Entry 2C6T (X-ray diffraction, 2.61 A resolution); this record covers chains A and B.

[Chain A]
Protein: Cell division protein kinase 2
Source organism: Homo sapiens
Notes: EC 2.7.1.37
Reference sequence: P24941 (CDK2_HUMAN); residues 1-298 here = UniProt positions 1-298
Sequence (298 residues; row label = number of the first residue in the row):
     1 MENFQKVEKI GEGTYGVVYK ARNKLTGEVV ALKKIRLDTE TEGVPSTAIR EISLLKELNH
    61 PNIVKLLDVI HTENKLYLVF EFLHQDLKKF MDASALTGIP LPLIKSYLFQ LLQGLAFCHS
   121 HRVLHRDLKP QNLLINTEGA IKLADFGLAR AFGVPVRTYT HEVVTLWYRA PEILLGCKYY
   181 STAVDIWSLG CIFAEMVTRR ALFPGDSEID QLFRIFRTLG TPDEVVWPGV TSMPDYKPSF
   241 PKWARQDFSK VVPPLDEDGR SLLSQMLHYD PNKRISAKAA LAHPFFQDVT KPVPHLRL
Unresolved in the structure: 297-298
Modified / non-standard residues: T160 (phosphothreonine; TPO)
Residues lining bound ligands: DT5 (4-{[5-(cyclohexyloxy)[1,2,4]triazolo[1,5-a]pyrimidin-7-yl]amino}benzenesulfonamide): I10, G11, E12, G13, V18, A31, V64, F80, E81, F82, L83, H84, Q85, D86, K89, Q131, N132, L134, A144, D145
Curated features (UniProtKB/Swiss-Prot):
  - active site: D127 (Proton acceptor)
  - binding site (ATP): I10 to V18, K33, E81 to L83, D86, K129 to N132, D145
  - binding site (Mg(2+)): N132, D145
  - site (CDK7 binding): K9, K88, K89, L166
  - modified residue: M1 (N-acetylmethionine), K6 (N6-acetyllysine), T14 (Phosphothreonine), Y15 (Phosphotyrosine), Y19 (Phosphotyrosine), T160 (Phosphothreonine)
  - natural variant: P45 (P45L: In a glioblastoma multiforme sample)
  - mutagenesis: K9 (K9F: Reduced phosphorylation by CAK), T14 (T14A: 2-fold increase in activity), Y15 (Y15F: 2-fold increase in activity), K88 to K89 (Reduced phosphorylation by CAK), T160 (T160A: Abolishes activity), L166 (L166R: Reduced phosphorylation by CAK and reduced kinase activity)

[Chain B]
Protein: Cyclin A2
Source organism: Homo sapiens
Reference sequence: P20248 (CCNA2_HUMAN); residue numbers follow UniProt; this construct covers 175-432
Sequence (258 residues; numbered 175 to 432; the number before each row is that of its first residue):
   175 VPDYHEDIHT YLREMEVKCK PKVGYMKKQP DITNSMRAIL VDWLVEVGEE YKLQNETLHL
   235 AVNYIDRFLS SMSVLRGKLQ LVGTAAMLLA SKFEEIYPPE VAEFVYITDD TYTKKQVLRM
   295 EHLVLKVLTF DLAAPTVNQF LTQYFLHQQP ANCKVESLAM FLGELSLIDA DPYLKYLPSV
   355 IAGAAFHLAL YTVTGQSWPE SLIRKTGYTL ESLKPCLMDL HQTYLKAPQH AQQSIREKYK
   415 NSKYHGVSLL NPPETLNL

[How chain A and chain B interact]
Contacting residue pairs (61):
  T39(A) - L292(B)
  E40(A) - K288(B)
  T41(A) - K288(B)  hydrogen bond (backbone-side chain)
  E42(A) - K266(B)  hydrogen bond (backbone-side chain)
  E42(A) - E274(B)
  E42(A) - V275(B)  hydrogen bond (side chain-backbone)
  G43(A) - K266(B)
  G43(A) - L292(B)
  G43(A) - E295(B)
  V44(A) - K266(B)  hydrogen bond (backbone-side chain)
  V44(A) - E295(B)  hydrogen bond (backbone-side chain)
  V44(A) - L299(B)  hydrophobic
  S46(A) - K266(B)
  I49(A) - L263(B)  hydrophobic
  I49(A) - F267(B)  hydrophobic
  I49(A) - L306(B)  hydrophobic
  R50(A) - K266(B)  hydrogen bond (side chain-backbone)
  R50(A) - F267(B)  hydrogen bond (side chain-backbone)
  R50(A) - E269(B)  hydrogen bond (side chain-backbone)
  I52(A) - F304(B)  hydrophobic
  S53(A) - F267(B)
  S53(A) - F304(B)
  S53(A) - L306(B)
  L54(A) - A307(B)  hydrophobic
  K56(A) - T303(B)  hydrogen bond (side chain-backbone)
  K56(A) - D305(B)  salt bridge
  E57(A) - Y185(B)  hydrogen bond
  E57(A) - M189(B)
  E57(A) - A307(B)
  H71(A) - H296(B)  hydrogen bond
  H71(A) - K300(B)  hydrogen bond (backbone-side chain)
  H71(A) - F304(B)
  T72(A) - H296(B)  hydrogen bond (backbone-side chain)
  E73(A) - R293(B)  salt bridge
  E73(A) - H296(B)
  H119(A) - Y178(B)
  H119(A) - I182(B)
  S120(A) - Y178(B)
  S120(A) - D181(B)
  S120(A) - I182(B)
  H121(A) - Y185(B)
  R122(A) - I182(B)
  R122(A) - Y185(B)
  R122(A) - A307(B)  hydrogen bond (side chain-backbone)
  R150(A) - E268(B)  salt bridge
  A151(A) - F267(B)  hydrophobic
  V154(A) - P176(B)  hydrophobic
  V154(A) - I182(B)  hydrophobic
  V154(A) - T316(B)  hydrogen bond (backbone-side chain)
  V154(A) - Q317(B)
  V154(A) - L320(B)  hydrophobic
  R157(A) - Q228(B)  hydrogen bond
  R157(A) - E268(B)  salt bridge
  T158(A) - I270(B)
  T160(A) - E269(B)
  T160(A) - I270(B)
  S276(A) - D177(B)
  S276(A) - Y178(B)
  A277(A) - Y178(B)  hydrogen bond (backbone-side chain)
  K278(A) - Y178(B)  hydrogen bond (backbone-side chain)
  K278(A) - D181(B)  salt bridge
Also at the interface, not in a pair above, chain A (37 interface residues in all): V69, L76, A116, F152, P155, Y159, T182
Also at the interface, not in a pair above, chain B (34 interface residues in all): H179, L186, E230

[In short]
37 residues of chain A face 34 of chain B across their interface, with 18 hydrogen bonds and 5 salt bridges.
Among the polar pairs are K56(A)-D305(B), E73(A)-R293(B) and R150(A)-E268(B). Ligands of chain A: compound
DT5.
Here chain A is Cell division protein kinase 2 and chain B is Cyclin A2, both from Homo sapiens. Entry 2C6T
(Crystal structure of the human CDK2 complexed with the triazolopyrimidine inhibitor) was determined by X-ray
diffraction.
